6ITU - chains A and B; structure by X-ray diffraction, 2.17 A resolution.

== Chain A ==
Protein: PTB domain-containing engulfment adapter protein 1
Source organism: Homo sapiens
UniProtKB: Q9UBP9 (GULP1_HUMAN); numbering as in UniProt (aligned over 1-168)
Amino-acid sequence (168 residues; numbered 1 to 168; the number before each row is that of its first residue):
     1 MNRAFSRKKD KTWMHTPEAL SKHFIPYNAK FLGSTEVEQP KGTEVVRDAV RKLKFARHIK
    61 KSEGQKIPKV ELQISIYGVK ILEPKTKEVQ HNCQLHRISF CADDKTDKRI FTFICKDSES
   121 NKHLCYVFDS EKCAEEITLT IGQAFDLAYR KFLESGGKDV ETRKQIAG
Unresolved in the structure: 1-14, 161-168
Curated features (UniProtKB/Swiss-Prot):
  - modified residue: T16 (Phosphothreonine)
From the paper describing this entry:
  - post-translational modification sites: T35, S155
  - mutagenesis - T35A (Kd 1.4 uM): unchanged binding to Amyloid beta A4 protein (chain B)
  - mutagenesis - T35D: abolished binding to Amyloid beta A4 protein (chain B)
  - mutagenesis - T35D: decreased binding to APP
  - allosteric site: T35 (proposed by the authors, not directly observed)

== Chain B ==
Protein: Amyloid beta A4 protein
Amino-acid sequence (12 residues; numbered 2 to 13; the number before each row is that of its first residue):
     2 NGYENPTYKF FE

== How chain A and chain B interact ==
Contacting residue pairs (34):
  K41(A) with E5(B), salt bridge
  L95(A) with N6(B), hydrogen bond (backbone-side chain)
  H96(A) with Y9(B); F12(B); E13(B)
  R97(A) with Y9(B)
  I98(A) with N6(B), hydrogen bond (backbone-side chain); Y9(B)
  S99(A) with E5(B); N6(B), hydrogen bond (backbone-backbone); Y9(B)
  F100(A) with Y4(B)
  C101(A) with G3(B); Y4(B), hydrogen bond (backbone-backbone)
  A102(A) with N2(B); G3(B)
  D103(A) with N2(B), hydrogen bond (backbone-backbone)
  K105(A) with N2(B)
  K116(A) with Y9(B); E13(B)
  H123(A) with Y9(B), hydrogen bond
  T138(A) with N2(B); Y4(B)
  L139(A) with Y4(B)
  G142(A) with Y4(B)
  F145(A) with Y4(B); E5(B); N6(B)
  Y149(A) with P7(B), hydrophobic; T8(B)
  F152(A) with F11(B), hydrophobic; F12(B), hydrophobic
  D159(A) with F12(B)
  V160(A) with F12(B)
Other interface residues (no listed pair), chain A (23 interface residues in all): P40, A148
Interface features reported in the paper:
  - interface residues, chain A: K41(A), H123(A)

== In short ==
23 residues of chain A face 11 of chain B across their interface, with 6 hydrogen bonds and 1 salt bridge.
Polar contacts include K41(A)-E5(B), L95(A)-N6(B) and I98(A)-N6(B). From the paper: T35D of chain A abolishes
binding to Amyloid beta A4 protein (chain B); interface residues K41(A) and H123(A).
Here chain A is PTB domain-containing engulfment adapter protein 1 (Homo sapiens) and chain B is Amyloid beta
A4 protein. Entry 6ITU (Crystal Structure of the GULP1 PTB domain-APP peptide complex) was determined by X-ray
diffraction.
